Entry 8VAS (electron microscopy, 3.80 A resolution); this record covers chains F and G of the 9 polymer chains in the assembly.

# Chain F (and G)
Name: Beta sliding clamp
Source organism: Escherichia coli
Notes: chain G of this document is another copy of the same molecule, construct and numbering; everything in this record applies to it too
UniProt: P0A988 (DPO3B_ECOLI); residues 1-366 here = UniProt positions 1-366
Sequence (369 residues; row label = number of the first residue in the row; numbers below 1 keep their minus sign (Gly-2 is residue -2)):
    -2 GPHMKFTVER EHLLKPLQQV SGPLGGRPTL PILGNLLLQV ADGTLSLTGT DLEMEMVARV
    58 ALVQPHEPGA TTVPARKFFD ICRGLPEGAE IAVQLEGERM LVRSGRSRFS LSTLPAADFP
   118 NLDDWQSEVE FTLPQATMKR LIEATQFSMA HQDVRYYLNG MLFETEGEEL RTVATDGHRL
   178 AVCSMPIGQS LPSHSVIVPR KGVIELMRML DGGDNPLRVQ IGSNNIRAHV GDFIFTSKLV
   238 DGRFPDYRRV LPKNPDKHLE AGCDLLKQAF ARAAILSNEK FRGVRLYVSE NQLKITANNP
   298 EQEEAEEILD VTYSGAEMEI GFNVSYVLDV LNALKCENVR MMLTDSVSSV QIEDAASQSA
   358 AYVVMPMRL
Differences from the reference sequence: expression tag (-2 to 0)
Swiss-Prot annotation at these positions:
  - binding site (DNA): Arg24, Arg73, Gln149, Tyr153, Tyr154
  - mutagenesis: Arg24 (R24A: Mild defect in DNA replication, impaired loading of clamp on DNA, polymerase speed is wild-type. More severe replication defect and very poor clamp loading; when associated with A-149), Gly66 (G66E: In dnaN159; a temperature- and UV-sensitive mutation, displays altered DNA polymerase usage, chronically induced SOS response; when associated with A-174), Ala133 (A133T: Reduction of synthesis of beta*, probably due to mutation of its promoter), Met135 (M135L: 3-fold reduction of synthesis of beta*, probably due to loss of its start codon), Met146 (M146L: No effect on synthesis of beta*), Gln149 (Q149A: Mild defect in DNA replication, impaired loading of clamp on DNA, polymerase speed is wild-type. More severe replication defect and very poor clamp loading; when associated with A-24), Tyr153 to Tyr154 (Very poor loading of clamp on DNA, polymerase speed is wild-type), Gly174 (G174A: In dnaN159; a temperature- and UV-sensitive mutation, displays altered DNA polymerase usage, chronically induced SOS response; when associated with A-66), Gln265 to Leu366 (In dnaN806; temperature sensitive), Ile272 to Leu273 (Monomeric in solution, binds very tightly to subunit delta (holA). The monomer binds tightly to linear and circular DNA. Cannot bind both Pol III and IV simultaneously)

# How chain F and chain G interact
Pairs across the interface (26; chain F residue first):
  Lys74(F) - Glu300(G)
  Asp77(F) - Ile272(G)
  Ile78(F) - Ile272(G)  hydrophobic
  Ile78(F) - Leu273(G)  hydrophobic
  Gly81(F) - Gln265(G)  hydrogen bond (backbone-side chain)
  Gly81(F) - Arg269(G)  hydrogen bond (backbone-side chain)
  Leu82(F) - Arg269(G)
  Arg96(F) - Gln299(G)  hydrogen bond (side chain-backbone)
  Arg103(F) - Glu304(G)
  Arg103(F) - Ile305(G)  hydrogen bond (backbone-backbone)
  Ser104(F) - Arg269(G)  hydrogen bond
  Ser104(F) - Glu303(G)
  Ser104(F) - Glu304(G)  hydrogen bond
  Arg105(F) - Glu301(G)  salt bridge
  Arg105(F) - Ala302(G)
  Arg105(F) - Glu303(G)  salt bridge
  Phe106(F) - Arg269(G)
  Phe106(F) - Leu273(G)  hydrophobic
  Phe106(F) - Glu301(G)
  Phe106(F) - Ala302(G)  hydrophobic
  Ser107(F) - Leu273(G)
  Ser107(F) - Glu300(G)
  Ser107(F) - Glu301(G)  hydrogen bond (backbone-backbone)
  Leu108(F) - Leu273(G)  hydrophobic
  Leu108(F) - Glu300(G)
  Ser109(F) - Glu300(G)  hydrogen bond (backbone-side chain)
Also at the interface, not in a pair above, chain F (14 interface residues in all): Pro83
Also at the interface, not in a pair above, chain G (14 interface residues in all): Ala270, Gln289, Glu298

# Summary
Chain F and chain G each contribute 14 residues to their interface, with 8 hydrogen bonds and 2 salt bridges.
Polar pairs include Arg105(F)-Glu301(G), Arg105(F)-Glu303(G) and Gly81(F)-Gln265(G). UniProt lists 5
DNA-binding residues and 13 mutagenesis sites on chain F.
Chain F and chain G are both Beta sliding clamp (Escherichia coli); the structure, Structure of the E. coli
clamp loader bound to the beta clamp in an Altered-Collar conformation, was determined by electron microscopy
together with 8VAL, 8VAM, 8VAN, 8VAP, 8VAQ, 8VAR and 8VAT from the same study.
